Entry 8WPF (electron microscopy, 3.00 A resolution); this record covers chains D and E of the 9 polymer chains in the assembly.

[Chain D (and E)]
Molecule: H5R late gene transcription factor
Organism: Monkeypox virus
Notes: chain E of this document is another copy of the same molecule, construct and numbering; everything in this record applies to it too
Chain sequence (210 residues; row label = number of the first residue in the row):
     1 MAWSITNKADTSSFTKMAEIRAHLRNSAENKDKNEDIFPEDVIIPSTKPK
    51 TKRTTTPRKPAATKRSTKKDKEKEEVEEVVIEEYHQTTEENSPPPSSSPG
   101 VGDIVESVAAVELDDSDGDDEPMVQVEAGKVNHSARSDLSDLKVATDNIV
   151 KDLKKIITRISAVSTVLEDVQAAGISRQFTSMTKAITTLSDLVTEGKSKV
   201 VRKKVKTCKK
Not modelled in the structure: 1-135, 205-210 (chain E: 1-139, 197-210)

[How chain D and chain E interact]
Residue-residue contacts (61; chain D residue first):
  Leu142(D) with Val166(E); Gln171(E)
  Thr146(D) with Leu167(E); Gln171(E), hydrogen bond
  Ile149(D) with Arg159(E); Ile160(E), hydrophobic; Ile175(E), hydrophobic
  Val150(D) with Gln178(E)
  Asp152(D) with Ile156(E); Arg159(E), salt bridge
  Leu153(D) with Leu153(E), hydrophobic; Ile175(E), hydrophobic; Gln178(E); Met182(E), hydrophobic
  Lys154(D) with Gln178(E), hydrogen bond
  Ile156(D) with Asp152(E); Ile156(E), hydrophobic; Met182(E), hydrophobic
  Ile157(D) with Gln178(E); Met182(E), hydrophobic
  Arg159(D) with Ile149(E); Asp152(E), salt bridge
  Ile160(D) with Met182(E), hydrophobic; Ala185(E), hydrophobic
  Val163(D) with Leu142(E), hydrophobic
  Ser164(D) with Leu189(E)
  Leu167(D) with Leu189(E), hydrophobic; Leu192(E), hydrophobic; Val193(E), hydrophobic
  Glu168(D) with Leu192(E)
  Gln171(D) with Gly196(E)
  Ser181(D) with Lys143(E), hydrogen bond (backbone-side chain)
  Met182(D) with Lys143(E); Thr146(E); Val193(E), hydrophobic
  Ile186(D) with Leu189(E), hydrophobic; Val193(E), hydrophobic
  Leu189(D) with Val150(E), hydrophobic; Leu153(E), hydrophobic
  Ser190(D) with Ile186(E)
  Leu192(D) with Leu153(E), hydrophobic; Ile157(E), hydrophobic
  Val193(D) with Leu153(E), hydrophobic; Met182(E), hydrophobic
  Gly196(D) with Ile157(E); Ile160(E); Phe179(E)
  Lys197(D) with Phe179(E); Thr180(E); Thr183(E)
  Lys199(D) with Ile160(E); Ser161(E); Ser164(E)
  Val200(D) with Ser164(E); Leu167(E), hydrophobic; Ala172(E); Ile175(E), hydrophobic; Ser176(E); Phe179(E), hydrophobic
  Lys203(D) with Asp169(E); Ala172(E)
Other interface residues (no listed pair), chain D (32 interface residues in all): Phe179, Thr183, Ala185, Glu195
Other interface residues (no listed pair), chain E (36 interface residues in all): Asn148, Lys154, Val163, Glu168, Ser181

[Overview]
The interface between chain D and chain E involves 32 residues on one side and 36 on the other; the contacts
include 3 hydrogen bonds and 2 salt bridges. Polar contacts include Asp152(D)-Arg159(E), Thr146(D)-Gln171(E)
and Lys154(D)-Gln178(E).
Both chains are H5R late gene transcription factor (Monkeypox virus). Entry 8WPF (Structure of monkeypox virus
polymerase complex F8-A22-E4-H5 with exogenous DNA bearing one abasic site) was determined by electron
microscopy together with 8WPE, 8WPK and 8WPP from the same study.
